Entry 7WK4 (electron microscopy, 3.69 A resolution); this record covers chains C and D of the 4 polymer chains in the assembly.

[Chain C (and D)]
Molecule: Spike glycoprotein
Source organism: Severe acute respiratory syndrome coronavirus 2
Notes: chain D of this document is another copy of the same molecule, construct and numbering; everything in this record applies to it too
UniProtKB: P0DTC2 (SPIKE_SARS2); aligned to UniProt positions 1-1205 over residues 1-1205
Chain sequence (1258 residues; numbered 1 to 1261 plus 2 insertion-coded residues; 5 numbers in that range are skipped by the numbering (no residue carries them; nothing is unmodelled there); the number before each row is that of its first residue; a row labelled like 214A-214B holds insertion residues (214A, then the next letters in order)):
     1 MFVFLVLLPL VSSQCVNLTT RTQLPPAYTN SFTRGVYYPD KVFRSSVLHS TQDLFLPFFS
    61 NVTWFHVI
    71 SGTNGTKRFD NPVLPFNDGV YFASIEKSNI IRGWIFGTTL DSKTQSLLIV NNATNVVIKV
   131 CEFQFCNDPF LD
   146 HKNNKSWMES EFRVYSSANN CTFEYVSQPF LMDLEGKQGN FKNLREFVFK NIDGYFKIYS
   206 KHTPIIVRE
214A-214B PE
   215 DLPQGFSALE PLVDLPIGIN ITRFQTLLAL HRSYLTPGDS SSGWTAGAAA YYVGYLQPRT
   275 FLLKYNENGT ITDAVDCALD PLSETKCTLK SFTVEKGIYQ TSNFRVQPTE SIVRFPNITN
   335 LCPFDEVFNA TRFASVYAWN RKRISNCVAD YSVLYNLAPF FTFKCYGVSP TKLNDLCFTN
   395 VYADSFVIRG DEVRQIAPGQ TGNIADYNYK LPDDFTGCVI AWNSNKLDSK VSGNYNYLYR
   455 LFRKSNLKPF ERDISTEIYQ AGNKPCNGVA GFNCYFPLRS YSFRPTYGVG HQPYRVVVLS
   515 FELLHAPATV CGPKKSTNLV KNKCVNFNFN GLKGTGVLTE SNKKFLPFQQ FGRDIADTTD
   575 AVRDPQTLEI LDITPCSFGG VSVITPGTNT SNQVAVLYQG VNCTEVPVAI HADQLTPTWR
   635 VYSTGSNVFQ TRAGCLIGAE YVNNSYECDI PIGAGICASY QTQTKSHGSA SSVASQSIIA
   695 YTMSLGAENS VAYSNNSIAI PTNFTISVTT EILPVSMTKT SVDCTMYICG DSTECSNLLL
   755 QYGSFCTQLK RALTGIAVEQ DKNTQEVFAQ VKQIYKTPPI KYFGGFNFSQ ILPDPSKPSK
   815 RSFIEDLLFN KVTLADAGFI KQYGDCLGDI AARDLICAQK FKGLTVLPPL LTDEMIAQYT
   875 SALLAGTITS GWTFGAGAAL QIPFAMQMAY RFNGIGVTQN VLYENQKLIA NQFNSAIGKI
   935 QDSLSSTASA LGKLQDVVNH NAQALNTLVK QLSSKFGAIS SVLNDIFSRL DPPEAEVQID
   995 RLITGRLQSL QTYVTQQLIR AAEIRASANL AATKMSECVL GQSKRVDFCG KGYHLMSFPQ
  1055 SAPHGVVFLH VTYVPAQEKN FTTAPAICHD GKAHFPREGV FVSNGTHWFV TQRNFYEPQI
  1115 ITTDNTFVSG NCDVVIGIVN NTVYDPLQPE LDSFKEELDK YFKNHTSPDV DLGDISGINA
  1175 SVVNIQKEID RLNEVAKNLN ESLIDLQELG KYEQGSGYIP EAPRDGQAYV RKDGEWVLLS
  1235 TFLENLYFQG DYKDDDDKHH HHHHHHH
Not modelled in the structure: 1-13, 71-76, 146-152, 211-214, 214A-214B, 247-253, 621-630, 677-688, 828-853, 1148-1261
Disulfide bonds: Cys131-Cys166, Cys291-Cys301, Cys336-Cys361, Cys379-Cys432, Cys391-Cys525, Cys480-Cys488, Cys538-Cys590, Cys617-Cys649, Cys662-Cys671, Cys738-Cys760, Cys743-Cys749, Cys1032-Cys1043, Cys1082-Cys1126
Sequence notes: variant Val67 (Ala in P0DTC2), Ile95 (Thr in P0DTC2), Asp142 (Gly in P0DTC2), Ile211 (Leu212 in P0DTC2), Asp339 (Gly in P0DTC2), Leu371 (Ser in P0DTC2), Pro373 (Ser in P0DTC2), Phe375 (Ser in P0DTC2), Asn417 (Lys in P0DTC2), Lys440 (Asn in P0DTC2), Ser446 (Gly in P0DTC2), Asn477 (Ser in P0DTC2), Lys478 (Thr in P0DTC2), Ala484 (Glu in P0DTC2), Arg493 (Gln in P0DTC2), Ser496 (Gly in P0DTC2), Arg498 (Gln in P0DTC2), Tyr501 (Asn in P0DTC2), His505 (Tyr in P0DTC2), Lys547 (Thr in P0DTC2), Gly614 (Asp in P0DTC2), Tyr655 (His in P0DTC2), Lys679 (Asn in P0DTC2), His681 (Pro in P0DTC2), Lys764 (Asn in P0DTC2), Tyr796 (Asp in P0DTC2), Lys856 (Asn in P0DTC2), His954 (Gln in P0DTC2), Lys969 (Asn in P0DTC2), Phe981 (Leu in P0DTC2); insertion (214, 214A-214B); engineered mutation Gly682 (Arg in P0DTC2), Ser683 (Arg in P0DTC2), Ser685 (Arg in P0DTC2), Pro986 (Lys in P0DTC2), Pro987 (Val in P0DTC2); expression tag (1206-1261)
UniProt features mapped onto this chain:
  - region: Asn280 to Cys301 (Putative superantigen), Arg403 to Asp405 (Integrin-binding motif), Asn448 to Phe456 (Immunodominant HLA epitope recognized by the CD8+), Ser816 to Tyr837 (Fusion peptide 1), Lys835 to Phe855 (Fusion peptide 2), Asp1163 to Glu1202 (Heptad repeat 2)
  - site: Arg815, Ser816 (Cleavage)
  - glycosylation: Asn17 (N-linked (GlcNAc...) (complex) asparagine), Asn61 (N-linked (GlcNAc...) (hybrid) asparagine), Asn74 (N-linked (GlcNAc...) (complex) asparagine), Asn122 (N-linked (GlcNAc...) (hybrid) asparagine), Asn149 (N-linked (GlcNAc...) (complex) asparagine), Asn165 (N-linked (GlcNAc...) (complex) asparagine), Asn234 (N-linked (GlcNAc...) (high mannose) asparagine), Asn282 (N-linked (GlcNAc...) (complex) asparagine), Thr323 (O-linked (GalNAc) threonine), Ser325 (O-linked (HexNAc...) serine), Asn331 (N-linked (GlcNAc...) (complex) asparagine), Asn343 (N-linked (GlcNAc...) (complex) asparagine), Asn603 (N-linked (GlcNAc...) (hybrid) asparagine), Asn616 (N-linked (GlcNAc...) (complex) asparagine), Asn657 (N-linked (GlcNAc...) (complex) asparagine), Thr676 (O-linked (GlcNAc...) threonine), Thr678 (O-linked (GlcNAc...) threonine), Asn709 (N-linked (GlcNAc...) (high mannose) asparagine), Asn717 (N-linked (GlcNAc...) (hybrid) asparagine), Asn801 (N-linked (GlcNAc...) (hybrid) asparagine) and 6 more in UniProt

[Interface between chain C and chain D]
Residue-residue contacts (140):
  Lys41(C) - Leu560(D)
  Lys41(C) - Phe562(D)
  Lys41(C) - Gln563(D)
  Val42(C) - Phe565(D)
  Val42(C) - Gly566(D)
  Val42(C) - Arg567(D)
  Phe43(C) - Lys557(D)
  Phe43(C) - Lys558(D)
  Phe43(C) - Phe559(D)  hydrophobic
  Phe43(C) - Gln563(D)
  Phe43(C) - Arg567(D)
  Val47(C) - Ile569(D)  hydrophobic
  Asp198(C) - Glu516(D)
  Tyr200(C) - Arg357(D)  hydrogen bond
  Tyr200(C) - Thr393(D)
  Tyr200(C) - Asn394(D)  hydrogen bond
  Tyr200(C) - Tyr396(D)
  Tyr200(C) - His519(D)
  Leu226(C) - Phe562(D)
  Pro230(C) - Arg357(D)
  Asn234(C) - Glu465(D)  hydrogen bond
  Asn282(C) - Lys558(D)
  Gly283(C) - Lys558(D)  hydrogen bond (backbone-side chain)
  Thr284(C) - Lys558(D)
  Tyr369(C) - Thr415(D)
  Asn370(C) - Asp420(D)
  Asn370(C) - Tyr421(D)  hydrogen bond
  Ala372(C) - Asn417(D)
  Phe375(C) - Asp405(D)
  Phe377(C) - Gln409(D)
  Phe377(C) - Thr415(D)
  Thr385(C) - Thr415(D)
  Gly413(C) - Asp985(D)
  Lys440(C) - Tyr501(D)
  Asp737(C) - Asn317(D)
  Met740(C) - Arg319(D)
  Asp745(C) - Arg319(D)  salt bridge
  Asp745(C) - Lys547(D)  salt bridge
  Asp745(C) - Thr549(D)
  Gln755(C) - Lys969(D)  hydrogen bond (backbone-backbone)
  Gln755(C) - Phe970(D)  hydrogen bond (backbone-backbone)
  Gln755(C) - Gly971(D)
  Tyr756(C) - Gln965(D)
  Tyr756(C) - Phe970(D)
  Tyr756(C) - Gly971(D)
  Phe759(C) - Gln1002(D)
  Phe759(C) - Ser1003(D)
  Phe759(C) - Thr1006(D)
  Gln784(C) - Asp1041(D)
  Lys786(C) - Leu699(D)
  Lys786(C) - Gly700(D)
  Gln787(C) - Ala701(D)  hydrogen bond (side chain-backbone)
  Gln787(C) - Glu702(D)
  Gln787(C) - Asn703(D)  hydrogen bond (side chain-backbone)
  Ile788(C) - Leu699(D)  hydrophobic
  Ile788(C) - Gly700(D)
  Ile788(C) - Glu702(D)
  Ile788(C) - Asn703(D)
  Lys790(C) - Glu702(D)
  Tyr796(C) - Tyr707(D)
  Phe797(C) - Tyr707(D)
  Leu861(C) - Gln613(D)
  Pro862(C) - Ala647(D)  hydrophobic
  Pro863(C) - Gly667(D)
  Pro863(C) - Ala668(D)  hydrogen bond (backbone-backbone)
  Leu864(C) - Pro665(D)  hydrophobic
  Leu864(C) - Gly667(D)
  Leu864(C) - Ala668(D)
  Leu864(C) - Gly669(D)  hydrogen bond (backbone-backbone)
  Leu864(C) - Ile670(D)
  Thr866(C) - Ala668(D)
  Thr866(C) - Gly669(D)
  Met869(C) - Gly669(D)
  Met869(C) - Met697(D)  hydrophobic
  Gln872(C) - Leu699(D)
  Tyr873(C) - Met697(D)
  Tyr873(C) - Leu699(D)  hydrophobic
  Trp886(C) - Tyr1047(D)
  Trp886(C) - Arg1107(D)
  Gly889(C) - Asp1041(D)
  Ala890(C) - Gly1046(D)
  Ala890(C) - Val1068(D)
  Ala892(C) - Glu1072(D)
  Ala893(C) - Glu1072(D)
  Leu894(C) - Ala713(D)
  Gln895(C) - Val705(D)
  Gln895(C) - Ala706(D)
  Gln895(C) - Ser711(D)
  Gln895(C) - Ile712(D)
  Gln895(C) - Ala713(D)
  Ile896(C) - Tyr707(D)
  Ile896(C) - Ile712(D)  hydrophobic
  Pro897(C) - Tyr707(D)
  Pro897(C) - Ser711(D)
  Phe898(C) - Tyr707(D)  hydrogen bond (backbone-side chain)
  Met900(C) - Thr1077(D)  hydrogen bond
  Met900(C) - Ala1078(D)
  Met900(C) - Pro1079(D)
  Tyr904(C) - Arg1107(D)  hydrogen bond
  Gln913(C) - Phe1089(D)
  Gln913(C) - Pro1090(D)
  Asn914(C) - Phe1089(D)
  Asn914(C) - Phe1121(D)
  Asn914(C) - Ser1123(D)
  Tyr917(C) - Pro1079(D)
  Tyr917(C) - Phe1089(D)  hydrophobic
  Tyr917(C) - Val1128(D)
  Tyr917(C) - Val1129(D)  hydrophobic
  Val963(C) - Ala570(D)  hydrophobic
  Leu966(C) - Ala570(D)
  Ser967(C) - Asp571(D)
  Asn978(C) - Lys547(D)
  Phe981(C) - Lys386(D)
  Ser982(C) - Lys386(D)
  Ser982(C) - Leu390(D)
  Arg983(C) - Tyr380(D)
  Arg983(C) - Gly381(D)  hydrogen bond (side chain-backbone)
  Arg983(C) - Val382(D)
  Arg983(C) - Ser383(D)  hydrogen bond (backbone-backbone)
  Arg983(C) - Thr430(D)
  Arg983(C) - Leu517(D)
  Leu984(C) - Gly381(D)
  Leu984(C) - Ser383(D)  hydrogen bond (backbone-side chain)
  Asp985(C) - Ser383(D)
  Asp994(C) - Arg995(D)  salt bridge
  Gln1002(C) - Gln1002(D)
  Gln1005(C) - Thr1006(D)  hydrogen bond
  Thr1009(C) - Thr1009(D)
  Leu1012(C) - Gln1010(D)
  Leu1012(C) - Ile1013(D)
  Ile1013(C) - Ile1013(D)  hydrophobic
  Thr1027(C) - Arg1039(D)
  Ser1030(C) - Val1040(D)
  Ser1030(C) - Asp1041(D)
  Glu1031(C) - Arg1039(D)  salt bridge
  Glu1031(C) - Val1040(D)
  Gly1035(C) - Val1040(D)
  Arg1039(C) - Arg1039(D)
  Leu1141(C) - Leu1141(D)  hydrophobic
  Glu1144(C) - Leu1141(D)
Also at the interface, not in a pair above, chain C (98 interface residues in all): Arg44, Ile197, Pro225, Leu371, Phe374, Pro384, Pro412, Gly757, Ser758, Lys764, Arg765, Tyr789, Pro792, Lys856, Thr883, Asn907, Glu918, Gln920, Thr998, Leu1034
Also at the interface, not in a pair above, chain D (104 interface residues in all): Gln314, Phe456, Thr572, Ile666, Cys671, Ser708, Pro715, Gln957, Thr961, Lys964, Ser968, Ala972, Pro987, Phe1042, Ala1070, Arg1091, Ile1130

[In short]
Chain C and chain D form an interface of 98 and 104 residues respectively; the contacts include 18 hydrogen
bonds and 4 salt bridges. Among the polar pairs are Asp745(C)-Arg319(D), Asp745(C)-Lys547(D) and
Asp994(C)-Arg995(D).
Both chains are Spike glycoprotein (Severe acute respiratory syndrome coronavirus 2). Entry 7WK4 (Cryo-EM
structure of SARS-CoV-2 Omicron spike protein with ACE2, C1 state) was determined by electron microscopy,
deposited together with 7WK6, 7WK8, 7WK9, 7WKA, 7WVP and 7WVQ.
